3UPO - chain A; structure by X-ray diffraction, 2.30 A resolution.

[Chain A]
Name: Penicillin-binding protein A
Source organism: Mycobacterium tuberculosis
Notes: EC 3.4.16.4; engineered mutation(s): G384R
UniProt: P71586 (PBPA_MYCTU); residue numbers follow UniProt; this construct covers 35-491
Amino-acid sequence (462 residues; each row starts with the number of its first residue):
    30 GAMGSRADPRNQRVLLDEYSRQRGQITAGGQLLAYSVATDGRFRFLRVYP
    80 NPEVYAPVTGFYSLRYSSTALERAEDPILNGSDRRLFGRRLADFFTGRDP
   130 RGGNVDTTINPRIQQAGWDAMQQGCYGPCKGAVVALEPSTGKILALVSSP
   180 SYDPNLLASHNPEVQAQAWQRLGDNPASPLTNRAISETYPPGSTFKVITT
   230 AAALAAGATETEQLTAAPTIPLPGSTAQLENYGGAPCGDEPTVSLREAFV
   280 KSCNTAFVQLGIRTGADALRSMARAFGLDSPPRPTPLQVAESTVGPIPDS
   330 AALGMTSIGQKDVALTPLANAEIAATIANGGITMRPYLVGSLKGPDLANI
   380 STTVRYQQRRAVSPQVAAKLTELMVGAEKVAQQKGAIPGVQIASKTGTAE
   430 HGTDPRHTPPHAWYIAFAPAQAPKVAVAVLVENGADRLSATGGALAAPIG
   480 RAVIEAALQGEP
Not modelled in the structure: 30-46, 489-491
Differences from the reference sequence: expression tag (30-34)
Disulfide bonds: C154-C158, C266-C282
Covalent attachments: open form - penicillin g (PNM) linked to S222
Small-molecule neighbours: open form - penicillin g (PNM): G221, K225, Y261, S281, N283, Q339, K424, T425, G426, T427, E429, T470, G471

[Overview]
Open form - penicillin g is covalently linked to S222.
Chain A is Penicillin-binding protein A (Mycobacterium tuberculosis); the structure, Structure of
penicillin-binding protein A from M. tuberculosis: penicillin G acyl-enzyme complex, was determined by X-ray
diffraction together with 3UN7, 3UPN and 3UPP from the same study.
